PDB entry 3B8Q | X-ray diffraction, 2.75 A resolution | chain A

# Chain A
Protein: Vascular endothelial growth factor receptor 2
From: Homo sapiens
Notes: EC 2.7.10.1; fragment: kinase domain
UniProtKB: P35968 (VGFR2_HUMAN); numbering as in UniProt; present here: 815-939, 990-1171
Sequence (314 residues; each row starts with the number of its first residue; note: 50 numbers in that range are skipped by the numbering (no residue carries them; nothing is unmodelled there)):
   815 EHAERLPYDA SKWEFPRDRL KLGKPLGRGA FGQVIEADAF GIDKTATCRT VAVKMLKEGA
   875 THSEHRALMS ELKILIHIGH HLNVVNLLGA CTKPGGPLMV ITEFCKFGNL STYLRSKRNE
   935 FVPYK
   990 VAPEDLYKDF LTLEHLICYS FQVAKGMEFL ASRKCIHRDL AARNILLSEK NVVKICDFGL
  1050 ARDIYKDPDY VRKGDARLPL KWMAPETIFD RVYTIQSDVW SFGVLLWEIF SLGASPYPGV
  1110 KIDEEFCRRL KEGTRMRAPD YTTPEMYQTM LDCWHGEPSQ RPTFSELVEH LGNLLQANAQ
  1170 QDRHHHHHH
Not modelled in the structure: 815-817, 1048-1066
Sequence notes: engineered mutation Ala817 (Cys in P35968), Thr916 (Val in P35968), Val990 (Glu in P35968); expression tag (1172-1178)
Modified / non-standard residues: Tyr1054 (O-phosphotyrosine; PTR); Tyr1059 (O-phosphotyrosine; PTR)
Residues lining bound ligands: 900 (N-(4-chlorophenyl)-6-[(6,7-dimethoxyquinolin-4-yl)oxy]naphthalene-1-carboxamide): Leu840, Val848, Ala866, Lys868, Glu885, Leu889, Ile892, Val899, Val914, Thr916, Glu917, Phe918, Cys919, Gly922, Asn923, Leu1035, Cys1045, Asp1046, Phe1047
UniProt features mapped onto this chain:
  - binding site (ATP): Leu840 to Val848, Lys868
  - natural variant: Val848 (V848E: Strongly reduced autophosphorylation and kinase activity), Gly873 (G873R: In a colorectal cancer sample), Pro1147 (P1147S: In HCI)
  - mutagenesis: Lys868 (K868M: Loss of enzyme activity), Tyr996 (Y996F: Strongly reduced autophosphorylation. Reduces phosphorylation of PLCG1), Cys1045 (C1045A: Significantly higher kinase activity), Tyr1054 (Y1054F: Strongly reduced autophosphorylation. Abolishes phosphorylation of downstream signaling proteins; when associated with F-1059), Tyr1059 (Y1059F: Strongly reduced autophosphorylation. Abolishes phosphorylation of downstream signaling proteins; when associated with F-1054)
  - active site: Asp1028 (Proton acceptor)
  - modified residue (Phosphotyrosine): Tyr996, Tyr1054, Tyr1059

# Summary
Ligands of chain A: compound 900. UniProt lists 10 ATP-binding residues, 5 mutagenesis sites and active-site
residue Asp1028.
Chain A is Vascular endothelial growth factor receptor 2 (Homo sapiens); the structure, Crystal structure of
the VEGFR2 kinase domain in complex with a naphthamide inhibitor, was determined by X-ray diffraction (same
publication as 3BE2).
